PDB entry 7SI9 | X-ray diffraction, 2.00 A resolution | chain A

== Chain A ==
Molecule: 3C-like proteinase
Source organism: Severe acute respiratory syndrome coronavirus 2
Notes: EC 3.4.22.69
Reference sequence: P0DTD1 (R1AB_SARS2); residues 1-306 here correspond to UniProt positions 3264-3569 (UniProt number = residue number + 3263)
Sequence (306 residues; each row starts with the number of its first residue):
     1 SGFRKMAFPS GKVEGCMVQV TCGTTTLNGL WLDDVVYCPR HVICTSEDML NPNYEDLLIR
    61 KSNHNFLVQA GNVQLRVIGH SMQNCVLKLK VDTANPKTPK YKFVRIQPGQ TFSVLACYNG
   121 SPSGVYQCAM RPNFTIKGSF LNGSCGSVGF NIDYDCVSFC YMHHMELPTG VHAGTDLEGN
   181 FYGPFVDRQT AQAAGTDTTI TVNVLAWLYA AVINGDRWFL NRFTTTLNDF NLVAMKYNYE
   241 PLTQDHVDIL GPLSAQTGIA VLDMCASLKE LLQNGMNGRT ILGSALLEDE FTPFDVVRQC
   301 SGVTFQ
Covalent attachments: Paxlovid, bound form (4WI) linked to C145
Residues lining bound ligands: Paxlovid, bound form (4WI; (1R,2S,5S)-N-{(1E,2S)-1-imino-3-[(3S)-2-oxopyrrolidin-3-yl]propan-2-yl}-6,6-dimethyl-3-[3-methyl-N-(trifluoroacetyl)-L-valyl]-3-azabicyclo[3.1.0]hexane-2-carboxamide): S1, H41, M49, Y54, F140, L141, N142, G143, S144, H163, H164, M165, E166, L167, P168, H172, D187, R188, Q189, T190, Q192
From the paper describing this entry:
  - binding site for Paxlovid, bound form: C145, H163, E166, T190
  - conformationally variable residues (helix shift, loop rearrangement): S46 to N51, M165 to G170, Q189 to A194
  - catalytic residues: H41, G143, S144, C145 (citing earlier work)

== In short ==
Paxlovid, bound form is covalently linked to C145. The paper reports catalytic residues H41, G143 and S144
among others; a binding site for Paxlovid, bound form at C145, H163 and E166 among others.
Chain A is 3C-like proteinase (Severe acute respiratory syndrome coronavirus 2); the structure, Room
temperature X-ray structure of SARS-CoV-2 main protease (Mpro) in complex with PF-07321332, was determined by
X-ray diffraction (same publication as 7TDU, 7TEH and 7TFR).
